Entry 6WTI (electron microscopy, 2.38 A resolution); this record covers chains A and C of the 4 polymer chains in the assembly.

== Chain A ==
Protein: Cytochrome o ubiquinol oxidase, subunit I
From: Escherichia coli
Notes: EC 1.10.3.-
UniProtKB: H4KCU1 (H4KCU1_ECOLX); numbering as in UniProt (aligned over 1-663)
Amino-acid sequence (663 residues; numbered 1 to 663; the number before each row is that of its first residue):
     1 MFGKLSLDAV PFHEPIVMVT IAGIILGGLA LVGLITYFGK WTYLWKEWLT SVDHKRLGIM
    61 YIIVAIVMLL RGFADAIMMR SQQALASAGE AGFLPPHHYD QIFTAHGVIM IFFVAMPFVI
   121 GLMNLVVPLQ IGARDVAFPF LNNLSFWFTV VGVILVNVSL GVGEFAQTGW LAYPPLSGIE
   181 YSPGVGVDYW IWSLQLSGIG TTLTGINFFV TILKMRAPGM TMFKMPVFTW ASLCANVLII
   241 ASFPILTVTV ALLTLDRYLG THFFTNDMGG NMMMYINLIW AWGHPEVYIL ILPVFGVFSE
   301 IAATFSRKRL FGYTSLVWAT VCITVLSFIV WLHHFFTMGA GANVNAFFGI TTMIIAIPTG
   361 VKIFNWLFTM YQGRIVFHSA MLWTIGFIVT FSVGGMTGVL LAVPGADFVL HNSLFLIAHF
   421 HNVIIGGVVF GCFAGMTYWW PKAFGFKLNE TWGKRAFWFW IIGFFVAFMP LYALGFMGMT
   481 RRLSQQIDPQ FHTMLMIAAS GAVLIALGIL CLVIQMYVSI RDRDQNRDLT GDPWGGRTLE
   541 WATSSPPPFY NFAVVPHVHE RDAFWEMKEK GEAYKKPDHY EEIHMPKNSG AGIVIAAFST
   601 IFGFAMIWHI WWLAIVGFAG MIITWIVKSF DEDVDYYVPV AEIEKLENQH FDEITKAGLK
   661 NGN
Disordered / not traced: 661-663
Bound ions: heme Fe: His106, His421; Cu ion: His284, His333, His334; heme o Fe near His419 (its only coordinating residue here)
Small-molecule neighbours:
  - 1,2-Distearoyl-sn-glycerophosphoethanolamine (3PE), molecule 1: Phe138, Pro139, Phe140, Leu141, Leu144, Phe148, Trp192, Gln195, Leu196, Ile199, Leu203, Phe602, Phe618, Met621, Trp625, Lys628, Val634
  - 1,2-Distearoyl-sn-glycerophosphoethanolamine (3PE), molecule 2: Trp192, Gln195, Ala251, Thr254, Tyr258, Leu259, Phe602, Met606, Trp611, Ile615, Phe618
  - 1,2-Distearoyl-sn-glycerophosphoethanolamine (3PE), molecule 3: Phe209, Met222, Trp230, Leu233, Val237, Ile240
  - 1,2-Distearoyl-sn-glycerophosphoethanolamine (3PE), molecule 4: Val248, Ala251, Phe618, Trp625, Ile626, Lys628, Ser629
  - 1,2-Distearoyl-sn-glycerophosphoethanolamine (3PE), molecule 5: Met516, Tyr517, Ile520, Arg521, Arg523
  - heme (HEM): Phe73, Ala76, Met79, Arg80, Gln83, Phe103, Thr104, His106, Gly107, Met110, Ile111, Gly169, Trp170, Leu414, Ile417, Phe420, His421, Ile424, Ile425, Val429, Trp460, Phe468, Arg481, Arg482, Ile505
  - heme o (HEO): Trp170, Trp280, Val287, Tyr288, Ile291, His333, His334, Thr352, Ile355, Ala356, Thr359, Gly360, Ile363, Phe391, Ser392, Gly395, Met396, Gly398, Val399, Leu401, Ala402, Asp407, His411, Leu416, His419, Phe420, Val423, Ile424, Val428, Arg481
  - pentadecyl(tetradecyl)peroxyanhydride (U9V): Tyr43, Leu44, Trp48, Ile59, Met60, Ile62, Ile63, Ile66, Leu122, Leu125, Phe146, Trp147, Val150, Met436, Trp439, Trp440, Ala443, Phe444, Phe446, Met516, Ile520, Arg523
  - Ubiquinone-8 (UQ8): Leu7, Val10, Phe12, Ile16, Val17, Thr20, Ile21, Ile24, Val67, Leu70, Arg71, Ala74, Asp75, Met78, His98, Gln101, Ile102, Ile154, Asn157, Val158, Leu160, Gly161

== Chain C ==
Protein: Cytochrome o ubiquinol oxidase
From: Escherichia coli
UniProtKB: D6I7E4 (D6I7E4_ECOLX); numbering as in UniProt (aligned over 1-204)
Amino-acid sequence (204 residues; row label = number of the first residue in the row):
     1 MATDTLTHAT AHAHEHGHHD AGGTKIFGFW IYLMSDCILF SILFATYAVL VNGTAGGPTG
    61 KDIFELPFVL VETFLLLFSS ITYGMAAIAM YKNNKSQVIS WLALTWLFGA GFIGMEIYEF
   121 HHLIVNGMGP DRSGFLSAFF ALVGTHGLHV TSGLIWMAVL MVQIARRGLT STNRTRIMCL
   181 SLFWHFLDVV WICVFTVVYL MGAM
Disordered / not traced: 1-18
Small-molecule neighbours:
  - 1,2-Distearoyl-sn-glycerophosphoethanolamine (3PE), molecule 1: Lys25, Gly28, Phe29, Tyr32
  - 1,2-Distearoyl-sn-glycerophosphoethanolamine (3PE), molecule 2: Lys25, Phe29, Tyr32, Leu39, Thr145, His149, Ser152, Ile155, Trp156, Val159, Gln163, Thr172, Arg176, Phe183
  - 1,2-Distearoyl-sn-glycerophosphoethanolamine (3PE), molecule 3: Cys37, Ser41, Phe44, Ala48, Val51, Asn52, Phe186, Val190, Val197, Met201
  - 1,2-Distearoyl-sn-glycerophosphoethanolamine (3PE), molecule 4: Ile117, Phe120, His121, Ile124, Val125, Pro130, Phe140, Ala141, Gly144, Thr145, Leu148

== How chain A and chain C interact ==
Pairs across the interface (41):
  Phe138(A) with Thr24(C)
  Thr202(A) with Ser35(C)
  Ile206(A) with Ile31(C), hydrophobic; Tyr32(C)
  Phe209(A) with Phe27(C), hydrophobic
  Lys214(A) with Thr24(C)
  Ile240(A) with Ser35(C), hydrogen bond (backbone-side chain)
  Ala241(A) with Ile38(C)
  Pro244(A) with Ser35(C); Ile38(C), hydrophobic; Leu39(C)
  Ile245(A) with Ile42(C), hydrophobic
  Val248(A) with Leu39(C); Ile42(C), hydrophobic; Leu43(C), hydrophobic
  Leu259(A) with Asp131(C)
  Gly260(A) with Asp131(C)
  Thr261(A) with Pro130(C); Ser137(C)
  His262(A) with Asp131(C); Arg132(C); Ser133(C); Gly134(C); Ser137(C)
  Phe263(A) with Leu50(C); Ser137(C); Ala138(C), hydrophobic; Ala141(C), hydrophobic
  Met268(A) with Ala55(C), hydrophobic; Arg132(C); Ser133(C); Gly134(C), hydrogen bond (backbone-backbone)
  Gly269(A) with Gly53(C)
  Asn271(A) with Leu50(C)
  Met274(A) with Val49(C), hydrophobic
  Leu278(A) with Ile42(C), hydrophobic
  Ile626(A) with Ile155(C), hydrophobic
  Ser629(A) with Gln163(C), hydrogen bond (backbone-side chain); Arg176(C), hydrogen bond (backbone-side chain)
  Phe630(A) with Gln163(C)
  Glu632(A) with Arg167(C), salt bridge
Also at the interface, not in a pair above, chain A (29 interface residues in all): Val210, Leu213, Leu252, Gly270, Tyr637
Also at the interface, not in a pair above, chain C (30 interface residues in all): His19, Gly28, Ala45, Thr46, Val159

== Summary ==
Chain A and chain C form an interface of 29 and 30 residues respectively, with 4 hydrogen bonds and 1 salt
bridge. Among the polar pairs are Glu632(A)-Arg167(C), Ile240(A)-Ser35(C) and Ser629(A)-Gln163(C). 2
1,2-Distearoyl-sn-glycerophosphoethanolamine molecules are bound between chain A and chain C.
Here chain A is Cytochrome o ubiquinol oxidase, subunit I and chain C is Cytochrome o ubiquinol oxidase, both
from Escherichia coli. Entry 6WTI (The Cryo-EM structure of the ubiquinol oxidase from Escherichia coli) was
determined by electron microscopy together with 6WU6 and 7JZ2 from the same study.
